Entry 5L5X (X-ray diffraction, 2.90 A resolution); this record covers chains S and T of the 28 polymer chains in the assembly.

== Chain S ==
Molecule: Proteasome subunit alpha type-6
Source organism: Saccharomyces cerevisiae (strain ATCC 204508 / S288c)
Notes: EC 3.4.25.1
UniProtKB: P40302 (PSA6_YEAST); residues 0-233 here correspond to UniProt positions 1-234 (UniProt number = residue number + 1)
Sequence (234 residues; numbered 0 to 233; the number before each row is that of its first residue; numbering starts at 0):
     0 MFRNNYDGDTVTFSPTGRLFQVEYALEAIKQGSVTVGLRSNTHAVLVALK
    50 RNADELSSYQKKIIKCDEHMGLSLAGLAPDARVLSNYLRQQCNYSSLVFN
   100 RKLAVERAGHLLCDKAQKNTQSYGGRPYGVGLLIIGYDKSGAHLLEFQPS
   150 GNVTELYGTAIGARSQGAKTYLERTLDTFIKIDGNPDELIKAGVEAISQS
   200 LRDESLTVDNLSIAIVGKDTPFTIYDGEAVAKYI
Not modelled in the structure: 0-2
Swiss-Prot annotation at these positions:
  - modified residue: Ser13 (Phosphoserine)
  - cross-link: Lys190 (Glycyl lysine isopeptide (Lys-Gly) (interchain with G-Cter in ubiquitin))

== Chain T ==
Molecule: Probable proteasome subunit alpha type-7
Source organism: Saccharomyces cerevisiae (strain ATCC 204508 / S288c)
Notes: EC 3.4.25.1
UniProtKB: P21242 (PSA7_YEAST); residues -3 to 284 here correspond to UniProt positions 1-288 (UniProt number = residue number + 4)
Sequence (288 residues; numbered -3 to 284; the number before each row is that of its first residue; numbers below 1 keep their minus sign (Met-3 is residue -3)):
    -3 MTSIGTGYDLSNSVFSPDGRNFQVEYAVKAVENGTTSIGIKCNDGVVFAV
    47 EKLITSKLLVPQKNVKIQVVDRHIGCVYSGLIPDGRHLVNRGREEAASFK
    97 KLYKTPIPIPAFADRLGQYVQAHTLYNSVRPFGVSTIFGGVDKNGAHLYM
   147 LEPSGSYWGYKGAATGKGRQSAKAELEKLVDHHPEGLSAREAVKQAAKII
   197 YLAHEDNKEKDFELEISWCSLSETNGLHKFVKGDLLQEAIDFAQKEINGD
   247 DDEDEDDSDNVMSSDDENAPVATNANATTDQEGDIHLE
Not modelled in the structure: -3 to 1, 245-284
Swiss-Prot annotation at these positions:
  - modified residue: Thr-2 (N-acetylthreonine)

== Chain S / chain T interface ==
Residue-residue contacts (63; chain S residue first):
  Asn4(S) - Leu6(T)
  Tyr5(S) - Asp5(T)  hydrogen bond
  Tyr5(S) - Leu6(T)  hydrophobic
  Thr9(S) - Arg126(T)
  Val10(S) - Gln19(T)
  Val10(S) - Asn123(T)
  Val10(S) - Ser124(T)
  Val10(S) - Val125(T)
  Val10(S) - Arg126(T)
  Thr11(S) - Leu6(T)
  Thr11(S) - Gln19(T)
  Phe12(S) - Gln19(T)
  Phe12(S) - Tyr22(T)  hydrophobic
  Phe12(S) - Ala23(T)  hydrophobic
  Phe12(S) - Arg126(T)
  Phe12(S) - Pro127(T)
  Ser13(S) - Tyr22(T)
  Pro14(S) - Tyr22(T)  hydrophobic
  Pro14(S) - Lys25(T)
  Thr15(S) - Lys25(T)
  Gly16(S) - Tyr22(T)
  Gly16(S) - Lys25(T)
  Gly16(S) - Ala26(T)
  Leu18(S) - Leu77(T)  hydrophobic
  Leu18(S) - Arg126(T)
  His109(S) - Arg82(T)
  Cys112(S) - Arg82(T)
  Asp113(S) - Arg82(T)  salt bridge
  Asp113(S) - Asn86(T)
  Gln116(S) - Pro79(T)
  Gln116(S) - Asp80(T)
  Gln116(S) - His83(T)  hydrogen bond
  Gln116(S) - Arg126(T)
  Thr119(S) - Arg126(T)  hydrogen bond (backbone-side chain)
  Gln120(S) - His119(T)
  Gln120(S) - Val125(T)
  Gln120(S) - Arg126(T)  hydrogen bond (backbone-backbone)
  Gln120(S) - Pro127(T)
  Gln120(S) - Phe128(T)
  Ser121(S) - Ser124(T)
  Tyr122(S) - Ser124(T)  hydrogen bond (backbone-backbone)
  Ser149(S) - Pro79(T)
  Gly150(S) - Pro79(T)
  Asn151(S) - Ile78(T)
  Asn151(S) - Pro79(T)
  Thr153(S) - Leu55(T)
  Thr153(S) - Asn60(T)
  Glu154(S) - Val56(T)
  Glu154(S) - Lys59(T)
  Glu154(S) - Asn60(T)  hydrogen bond (backbone-side chain)
  Leu155(S) - Leu54(T)
  Leu155(S) - Leu55(T)
  Leu155(S) - Val56(T)
  Tyr156(S) - Leu54(T)  hydrogen bond (backbone-backbone)
  Tyr156(S) - Leu55(T)
  Tyr156(S) - Val56(T)
  Tyr156(S) - Pro57(T)
  Gly157(S) - Leu54(T)
  Lys168(S) - Leu54(T)
  Leu171(S) - Leu54(T)
  Glu172(S) - Ser52(T)  hydrogen bond
  Glu172(S) - Lys53(T)  hydrogen bond (side chain-backbone)
  Leu175(S) - Lys53(T)
Also at the interface, not in a pair above, chain S (35 interface residues in all): Arg38, Glu105, Val152, Phe178
Also at the interface, not in a pair above, chain T (30 interface residues in all): Gly129

== In short ==
35 residues of chain S and 30 residues of chain T are in contact, with 9 hydrogen bonds and 1 salt bridge.
Polar contacts include Asp113(S)-Arg82(T), Tyr5(S)-Asp5(T) and Gln116(S)-His83(T).
Chain S is Proteasome subunit alpha type-6 and chain T is Probable proteasome subunit alpha type-7, both from
Saccharomyces cerevisiae (strain ATCC 204508 / S288c); the structure, Yeast 20S proteasome with human beta5c
(1-138) and human beta6 (97-111; 118-133) in complex with ONX ..., was determined by X-ray diffraction (same
publication as 5L52, 5L54, 5L55, 5L5A, 5L5B, 5L5D and 30 further entries).
